PDB entry 7P6U | electron microscopy, 3.90 A resolution | chains B and E of the 7 polymer chains in the assembly

# Chain B (and E)
Molecule: Lon protease
Organism: Thermus thermophilus
Notes: EC 3.4.21.53; chain E of this document is another copy of the same molecule, construct and numbering; everything in this record applies to it too
Reference sequence: Q9LCX1 (Q9LCX1_THETH); residue numbers follow UniProt; this construct covers 1-795
Chain sequence (795 residues; numbered 1 to 795; the number before each row is that of its first residue):
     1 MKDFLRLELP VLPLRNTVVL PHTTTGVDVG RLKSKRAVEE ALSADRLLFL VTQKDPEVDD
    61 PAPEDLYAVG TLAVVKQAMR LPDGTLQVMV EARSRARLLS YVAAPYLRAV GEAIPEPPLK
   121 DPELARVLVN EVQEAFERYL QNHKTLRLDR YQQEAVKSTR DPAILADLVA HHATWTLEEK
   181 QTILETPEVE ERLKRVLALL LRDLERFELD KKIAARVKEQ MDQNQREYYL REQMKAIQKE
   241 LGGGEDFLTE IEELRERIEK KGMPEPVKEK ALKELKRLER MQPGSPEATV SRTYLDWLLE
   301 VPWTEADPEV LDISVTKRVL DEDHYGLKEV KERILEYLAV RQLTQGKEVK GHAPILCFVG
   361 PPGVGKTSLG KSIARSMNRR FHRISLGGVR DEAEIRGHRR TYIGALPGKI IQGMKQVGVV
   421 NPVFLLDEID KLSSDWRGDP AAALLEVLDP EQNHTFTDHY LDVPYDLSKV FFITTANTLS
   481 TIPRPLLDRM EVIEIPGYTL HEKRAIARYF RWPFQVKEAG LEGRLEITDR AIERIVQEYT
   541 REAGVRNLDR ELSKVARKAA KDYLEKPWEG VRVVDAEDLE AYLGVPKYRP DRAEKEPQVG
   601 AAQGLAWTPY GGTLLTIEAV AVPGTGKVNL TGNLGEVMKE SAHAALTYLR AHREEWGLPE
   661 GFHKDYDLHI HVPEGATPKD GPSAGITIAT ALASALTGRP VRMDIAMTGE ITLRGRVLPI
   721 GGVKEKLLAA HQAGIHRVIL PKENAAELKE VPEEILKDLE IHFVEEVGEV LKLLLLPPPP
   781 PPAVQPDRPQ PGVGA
Not modelled in the structure: 1-5, 778-795
Small-molecule neighbours:
  - AMP-PNP (ANP; phosphoaminophosphonic acid-adenylate ester), molecule 1: Asp323, His324, Tyr325, Gly363, Val364, Gly365, Thr367, Ser368, Arg383, Asp427, Glu428, Thr475, Tyr498, Ile506, Phe510, Arg511, Val545, Arg546
  - AMP-PNP (ANP), molecule 2: Asp449, Glu451, Gln452, Arg489
Reported in the primary citation:
  - binding site for (Unk)(unk)(unk)(unk)(unk)(unk)(unk): Tyr402

# How chain B and chain E interact
Contacting residue pairs (21):
  Arg126(B) - Arg206(E)
  Val127(B) - Ile213(E)  hydrophobic
  Glu131(B) - Ile213(E)
  Glu131(B) - Val217(E)
  Leu201(B) - Gln220(E)
  Leu201(B) - Met221(E)  hydrophobic
  Leu204(B) - Met221(E)  hydrophobic
  Glu205(B) - Gln220(E)
  Glu205(B) - Met221(E)
  Glu205(B) - Asn224(E)
  Glu205(B) - Gln225(E)
  Glu205(B) - Tyr228(E)
  Arg206(B) - Arg231(E)
  Glu208(B) - Gln225(E)  hydrogen bond
  Leu209(B) - Tyr228(E)
  Leu209(B) - Tyr229(E)  hydrophobic
  Leu209(B) - Glu232(E)
  Asp210(B) - Glu232(E)
  Lys212(B) - Tyr229(E)
  Arg216(B) - Gln233(E)
  Arg437(B) - Arg437(E)
Interface residues without a listed pair, chain B (14 interface residues in all): Arg202

# Summary
Chain B and chain E form an interface of 14 and 13 residues respectively, with 1 hydrogen bond. Its one
hydrogen-bonded contact is Glu208(B)-Gln225(E). Bound to chain B: AMP-PNP. From the paper: a binding site for
(Unk)(unk)(unk)(unk)(unk)(unk)(unk) at Tyr402(B).
Both chains are Lon protease (Thermus thermophilus). Entry 7P6U (Lon protease from Thermus Thermophilus) was
determined by electron microscopy.
